Entry 6RO4 (electron microscopy, 3.50 A resolution); this record covers chains B and D of the 9 polymer chains in the assembly.

Chain B:
Name: TFIIH basal transcription factor complex helicase XPD subunit
Source organism: Homo sapiens
Notes: EC 3.6.4.12
UniProtKB: P18074 (ERCC2_HUMAN); numbering as in UniProt (aligned over 1-760)
Sequence (760 residues; numbered 1 to 760; the number before each row is that of its first residue):
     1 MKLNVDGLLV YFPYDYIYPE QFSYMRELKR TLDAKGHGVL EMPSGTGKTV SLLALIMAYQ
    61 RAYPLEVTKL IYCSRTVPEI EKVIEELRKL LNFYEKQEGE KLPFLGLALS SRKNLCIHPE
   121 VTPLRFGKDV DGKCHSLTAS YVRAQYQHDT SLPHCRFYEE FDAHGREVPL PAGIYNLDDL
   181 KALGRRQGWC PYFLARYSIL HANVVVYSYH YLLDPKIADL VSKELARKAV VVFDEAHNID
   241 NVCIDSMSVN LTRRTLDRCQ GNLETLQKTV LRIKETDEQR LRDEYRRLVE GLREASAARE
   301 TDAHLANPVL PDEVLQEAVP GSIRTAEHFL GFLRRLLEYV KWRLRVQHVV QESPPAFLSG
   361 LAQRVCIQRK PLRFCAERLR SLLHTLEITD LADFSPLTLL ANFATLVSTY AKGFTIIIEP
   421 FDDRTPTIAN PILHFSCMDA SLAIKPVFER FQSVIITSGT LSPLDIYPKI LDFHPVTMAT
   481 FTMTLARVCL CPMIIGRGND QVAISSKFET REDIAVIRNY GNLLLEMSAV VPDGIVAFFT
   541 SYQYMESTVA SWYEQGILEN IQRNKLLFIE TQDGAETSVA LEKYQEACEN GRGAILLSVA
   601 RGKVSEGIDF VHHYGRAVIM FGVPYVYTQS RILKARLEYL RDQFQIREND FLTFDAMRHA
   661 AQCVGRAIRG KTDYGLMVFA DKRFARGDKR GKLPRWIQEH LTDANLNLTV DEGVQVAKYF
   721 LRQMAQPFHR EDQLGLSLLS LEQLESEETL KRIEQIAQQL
Disordered / not traced: 273-325, 729-760
Residues lining bound ligands: 4Fe-4S cluster (SF4): L115, C116, I117, H118, V121, C134, T138, C155, F157, Y158, C190, Y192, F193
From the paper describing this entry:
  - binding site for DNA2: R112, Y192, R196, F508, Y627
  - binding site for 4Fe-4S cluster: C134
  - mutagenesis - K48R: abolished catalytic activity
  - binding site for DNA2: F193 (proposed by the authors, not directly observed)

Chain D:
Name: General transcription factor IIH subunit 2
Source organism: Homo sapiens
UniProtKB: Q13888 (TF2H2_HUMAN); residues 1-395 here = UniProt positions 1-395
Sequence (395 residues; numbered 1 to 395; the number before each row is that of its first residue):
     1 MDEEPERTKR WEGGYERTWE ILKEDESGSL KATIEDILFK AKRKRVFEHH GQVRLGMMRH
    61 LYVVVDGSRT MEDQDLKPNR LTCTLKLLEY FVEEYFDQNP ISQIGIIVTK SKRAEKLTEL
   121 SGNPRKHITS LKKAVDMTCH GEPSLYNSLS IAMQTLKHMP GHTSREVLII FSSLTTCDPS
   181 NIYDLIKTLK AAKIRVSVIG LSAEVRVCTV LARETGGTYH VILDESHYKE LLTHHVSPPP
   241 ASSSSECSLI RMGFPQHTIA SLSDQDAKPS FSMAHLDGNT EPGLTLGGYF CPQCRAKYCE
   301 LPVECKICGL TLVSAPHLAR SYHHLFPLDA FQEIPLEEYN GERFCYGCQG ELKDQHVYVC
   361 AVCQNVFCVD CDVFVHDSLH CCPGCIHKIP APSGV
Disordered / not traced: 1-54, 241-277, 335-342, 351-358, 388-395
Bound ions: Zn2+ site 1: C291, C294, C305, C308; Zn2+ site 2: C345, C348, C368, C371; Zn2+ site 3: C360, C363, C382, C385

How chain B and chain D interact:
Pairs across the interface (32; chain B residue first):
  A529(B) with L174(D)
  P532(B) with L174(D), hydrophobic; A203(D), hydrophobic; E204(D)
  D533(B) with V205(D); R206(D), hydrogen bond (side chain-backbone)
  R563(B) with R69(D); E142(D)
  N564(B) with R69(D), hydrogen bond; T175(D)
  C588(B) with R206(D)
  E589(B) with Y183(D), hydrogen bond (backbone-side chain); V207(D)
  N590(B) with V207(D)
  G591(B) with L174(D); T175(D); T176(D), hydrogen bond (backbone-backbone); I182(D); V207(D)
  R592(B) with T175(D)
  H613(B) with R206(D)
  Y674(B) with E204(D)
  K718(B) with D73(D), salt bridge
  R722(B) with D75(D), salt bridge; S202(D); I222(D), hydrogen bond (side chain-backbone); L223(D)
  A725(B) with E204(D); V221(D), hydrophobic
  Q726(B) with V221(D); I222(D); L223(D)
Other interface residues (no listed pair), chain B (18 interface residues in all): L721, Q723
Other interface residues (no listed pair), chain D (19 interface residues in all): C177

Overview:
18 residues of chain B face 19 of chain D across their interface; the contacts include 5 hydrogen bonds and 2
salt bridges. Polar pairs include K718(B)-D73(D), R722(B)-D75(D) and D533(B)-R206(D). The paper reports a
binding site for DNA2 at R112(B), Y192(B) and R196(B) among others; K48R of chain B abolishes catalytic
activity.
Chain B is TFIIH basal transcription factor complex helicase XPD subunit and chain D is General transcription
factor IIH subunit 2, both from Homo sapiens; the structure, Structure of the core TFIIH-XPA-DNA complex, was
determined by electron microscopy.
